5NPL - chains A and B of the 3 polymer chains in the assembly; structure by X-ray diffraction, 2.79 A resolution.

== Chain A (and B) ==
Protein: Similar to tr|Q8YYT1|Q8YYT1
From: Microcystis aeruginosa PCC 7806
Notes: chain B of this document is another copy of the same molecule, construct and numbering; everything in this record applies to it too
Reference sequence: A8YJ50 (A8YJ50_MICAE); residues 5-208 here correspond to UniProt positions 2-205 (UniProt number = residue number - 3)
Chain sequence (208 residues; row label = number of the first residue in the row):
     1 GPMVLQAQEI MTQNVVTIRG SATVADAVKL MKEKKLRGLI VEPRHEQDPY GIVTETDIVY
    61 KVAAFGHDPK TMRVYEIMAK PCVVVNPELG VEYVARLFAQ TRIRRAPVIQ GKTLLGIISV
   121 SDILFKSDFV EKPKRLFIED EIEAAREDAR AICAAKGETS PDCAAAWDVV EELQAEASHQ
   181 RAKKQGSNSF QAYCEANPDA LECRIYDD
Not modelled in the structure: 1, 183-208 (chain B: 1-2, 180-208)
Differences from the reference sequence: expression tag (1-4)
Disulfides: Cys-153/Cys-163
Ion coordination: ytterbium (III) ion site 1 near Arg-37 (its only coordinating residue here); ytterbium (III) ion site 2 near Glu-42 (its only coordinating residue here)
Ligand contacts: DO3 (10-((2R)-2-hydroxypropyl)-1,4,7,10-tetraazacyclododecane 1,4,7-triacetic acid): Arg-150, Cys-153, Glu-158, Cys-163, Trp-167

== Interface between chain A and chain B ==
Residue-residue contacts - 49 pairs, chain A then chain B:
  Gln-6(A) / Gln-47(B)
  Arg-19(A) / Glu-143(B)  salt bridge
  Gly-20(A) / Asp-140(B)
  Ser-21(A) / Asp-140(B)
  Ser-21(A) / Glu-143(B)  hydrogen bond
  Gln-47(A) / Gln-6(B)
  Gln-47(A) / Glu-88(B)
  Asp-48(A) / Tyr-93(B)
  Pro-49(A) / Leu-89(B)  hydrophobic
  Pro-49(A) / Tyr-93(B)  hydrophobic
  Arg-73(A) / Ala-144(B)
  Arg-73(A) / Glu-147(B)  salt bridge
  Arg-73(A) / Asp-148(B)  salt bridge
  Tyr-75(A) / Phe-137(B)
  Tyr-75(A) / Asp-140(B)
  Tyr-75(A) / Glu-141(B)
  Met-78(A) / Phe-137(B)  hydrophobic
  Ala-79(A) / Gln-100(B)
  Lys-80(A) / Arg-96(B)
  Lys-80(A) / Gln-100(B)
  Lys-80(A) / Phe-137(B)
  Pro-81(A) / Tyr-93(B)
  Pro-81(A) / Leu-97(B)  hydrophobic
  Pro-81(A) / Gln-100(B)  hydrogen bond (backbone-side chain)
  Glu-88(A) / Gln-47(B)
  Leu-89(A) / Pro-49(B)  hydrophobic
  Tyr-93(A) / Asp-48(B)  hydrogen bond
  Tyr-93(A) / Pro-81(B)
  Arg-96(A) / Lys-80(B)
  Gln-100(A) / Ala-79(B)
  Gln-100(A) / Lys-80(B)
  Gln-100(A) / Pro-81(B)
  Lys-112(A) / Glu-88(B)  salt bridge
  Phe-137(A) / Tyr-75(B)
  Phe-137(A) / Met-78(B)  hydrophobic
  Phe-137(A) / Lys-80(B)
  Glu-139(A) / Arg-44(B)
  Asp-140(A) / Gly-20(B)
  Asp-140(A) / Ser-21(B)
  Asp-140(A) / Arg-44(B)
  Asp-140(A) / Tyr-75(B)
  Glu-141(A) / Tyr-75(B)
  Glu-143(A) / Ser-21(B)  hydrogen bond
  Glu-143(A) / Arg-44(B)  salt bridge
  Ala-144(A) / Ser-21(B)
  Ala-144(A) / Arg-73(B)  hydrogen bond (backbone-side chain)
  Glu-147(A) / Arg-19(B)  salt bridge
  Glu-147(A) / Arg-73(B)  salt bridge
  Asp-148(A) / Arg-73(B)  salt bridge
Other interface residues (no listed pair), chain A (31 interface residues in all): Pro-2, Val-83, Leu-97, Thr-101
Other interface residues (no listed pair), chain B (30 interface residues in all): Val-83, Asn-86, Thr-101

== Overview ==
31 residues of chain A and 30 residues of chain B are in contact, with 5 hydrogen bonds and 8 salt bridges.
Polar contacts include Arg-19(A)/Glu-143(B), Arg-73(A)/Glu-147(B) and Arg-73(A)/Asp-148(B). Ligands of chain
A: compound DO3.
Chain A and chain B are both Similar to tr|Q8YYT1|Q8YYT1 (Microcystis aeruginosa PCC 7806); the structure,
Crystal structure of hexameric CBS-CP12 protein from bloom-forming cyanobacteria, Yb-derivative at 2.8 A
resolution, was determined by X-ray diffraction together with 5NVD and 5NMU from the same study.
